7RXC - chains N and B of the 5 polymer chains in the assembly; structure by electron microscopy, 3.20 A resolution.

== Chain N ==
Protein: Nb_KR
Source organism: Vicugna pacos
Amino-acid sequence (129 residues; numbered 1 to 129; the number before each row is that of its first residue):
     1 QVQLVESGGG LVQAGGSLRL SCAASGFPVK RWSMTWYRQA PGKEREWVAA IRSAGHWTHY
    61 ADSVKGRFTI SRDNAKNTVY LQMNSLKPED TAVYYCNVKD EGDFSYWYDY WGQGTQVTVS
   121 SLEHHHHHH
Not modelled in the structure: 127-129
Disulfide bonds: C22-C96

== Chain B ==
Protein: Maltodextrin-binding protein, Immunoglobulin G-binding protein A, Immunoglobulin G-binding protein G
Source organism: Escherichia coli
UniProt: chimeric construct of A0A4Z0THX4, P99134, P06654: residues 2-359 from A0A4Z0THX4 (A0A4Z0THX4_ECOLX) positions 27-384 (UniProt number = residue number + 25); residues 360-467 from P99134 positions 43-150 (UniProt number = residue number - 317); residues 479-536 from P06654 positions 295-352 (UniProt number = residue number - 184)
Amino-acid sequence (545 residues; row label = number of the first residue in the row):
     1 MKIEEGKLVI WINGDKGYNG LAEVGKKFEK DTGIKVTVEH PDKLEEKFPQ VAATGDGPDI
    61 IFWAHDRFGG YAQSGLLAEI TPDKAFQDKL YPFTWDAVRY NGKLIAYPIA VEALSLIYNK
   121 DLLPNPPKTW EEIPALDKEL KAKGKSALMF NLQEPYFTWP LIAADGGYAF KYENGKYDIK
   181 DVGVDNAGAK AGLTFLVDLI KNKHMNADTD YSIAEAAFNK GETAMTINGP WAWSNIDTSK
   241 VNYGVTVLPT FKGQPSKPFV GVLSAGINAA SPNKELAKEF LENYLLTDEG LEAVNKDKPL
   301 GAVALKSYEE ELAKDPRIAA TMENAQKGEI MPNIPQMSAF WYAVRTAVIN AASGRQTVDQ
   361 ALAFAQILIM PNLTEEQRNG FIQSLKDDPS VSKEILAEAK KLNEHQAPKG GSGGAGSGDQ
   421 QSAFYEILNM PNLNEAQRNG FIQSLKDDPS QSTNVLGEAK KLNESQAGGG SGGGSGGSAV
   481 TTYKLVINGK TLKGETTTKA VDAETAEKAF KQYANDNGVD GVWTYDDATK TFTVTEGSGH
   541 HHHHH
Not modelled in the structure: 1-7, 29-34, 53-57, 142-147, 409-481, 537-545
Differences from the reference sequence: initiating methionine (1); conflict A361 (Gln44 in P99134), L362 (Asn45 in P99134), A365 (Tyr48 in P99134), 22 further conflict positions vs the reference (P99134) not listed; linker (468-478); expression tag (537-545)

== How chain N and chain B interact ==
Pairs across the interface - 26 pairs, chain N then chain B:
  G15(N) - Q377(B)  hydrogen bond (backbone-side chain)
  G15(N) - L402(B)
  G16(N) - E376(B)
  S17(N) - E376(B)  hydrogen bond (backbone-side chain)
  S17(N) - Q377(B)
  R19(N) - Q383(B)
  R19(N) - D387(B)  salt bridge
  T58(N) - D388(B)  hydrogen bond
  Y60(N) - D388(B)  hydrogen bond
  K65(N) - V391(B)
  K65(N) - E394(B)
  G66(N) - E394(B)
  G66(N) - I395(B)
  G66(N) - E398(B)
  R67(N) - E398(B)
  T69(N) - S384(B)  hydrogen bond
  T69(N) - D387(B)
  T69(N) - D388(B)
  I70(N) - D388(B)
  S71(N) - D387(B)  hydrogen bond
  Q82(N) - G380(B)
  Q82(N) - Q383(B)
  N84(N) - G380(B)  hydrogen bond (side chain-backbone)
  N84(N) - F381(B)
  N84(N) - S384(B)
  S85(N) - L402(B)

== Overview ==
Chain N and chain B form an interface of 15 and 13 residues respectively, with 7 hydrogen bonds and 1 salt
bridge. Polar pairs include R19(N)-D387(B), G15(N)-Q377(B) and S17(N)-E376(B).
Chain N is Nb_KR (Vicugna pacos) and chain B is Maltodextrin-binding protein, Immunoglobulin G-binding protein
A, Immunoglobulin G-binding protein G (Escherichia coli); the structure, CryoEM structure of KDELR with
Legobody, was determined by electron microscopy (same publication as 7R9D and 7RXD).
